PDB entry 8T5C | electron microscopy, 4.70 A resolution (low resolution: residue-level contacts below are approximate; hydrogen-bond / salt-bridge calls are withheld) | chains C and D of the 11 polymer chains in the assembly

Chain C:
Molecule: Glycoprotein G1
Source organism: Lassa virus Josiah
UniProt: P08669 (GLYC_LASSJ); numbering as in UniProt; present here: 59-206, 208-257
Chain sequence (202 residues; row label = number of the first residue in the row):
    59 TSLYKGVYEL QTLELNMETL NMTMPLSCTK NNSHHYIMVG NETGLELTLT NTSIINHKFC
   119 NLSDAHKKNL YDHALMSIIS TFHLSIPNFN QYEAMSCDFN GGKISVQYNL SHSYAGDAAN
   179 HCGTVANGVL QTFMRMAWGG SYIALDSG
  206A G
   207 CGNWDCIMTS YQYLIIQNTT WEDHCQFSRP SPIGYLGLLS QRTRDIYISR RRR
Construct notes: conflict Gly206A (Arg207 in P08669); insertion (207); expression tag (258-259)
Swiss-Prot annotation at these positions:
  - glycosylation (N-linked (GlcNAc...) asparagine): Asn79, Asn89, Asn99, Asn109, Asn119, Asn167, Asn224
Disulfide bonds: Cys86-Cys231, Cys118-Cys155, Cys180-Cys212
Covalently attached groups: N-acetylglucosamine (NAG) linked to Asn79, Asn90, Asn99, Asn109, Asn119, Asn167, Asn224

Chain D:
Molecule: D5 nanobody
Source organism: Camelus bactrianus
Notes: antibody fragment or engineered binder
Chain sequence (120 residues; numbered 1 to 120; the number before each row is that of its first residue):
     1 AWQLVESGGG SVQPGGSLTL TCQASKSTFS TSGMRWERQA QGKGVEFVAD ISSDSTRKWY
    61 SDSVKGRFTI SRSNWWRTVT LQMNDLKPED TARYYCKDLE SHHLRGQGTQ VTVSSSGQAG
Unresolved in the structure: 117-120
Disulfide bonds: Cys22-Cys96

Interface between chain C and chain D:
Contacting residue pairs (15):
  Leu120(C) - Trp75(D)
  Ile137(C) - Trp75(D)
  His141(C) - Trp75(D)
  Leu142(C) - Asn74(D)
  Leu142(C) - Trp75(D)
  Ile144(C) - Ser27(D)
  Ile144(C) - Arg77(D)
  Phe147(C) - Ala24(D)
  Phe147(C) - Arg77(D)
  Asn148(C) - Trp2(D)
  Asn148(C) - Gln23(D)
  Tyr150(C) - Trp76(D)
  Met153(C) - Trp75(D)
  Gly181(C) - Trp2(D)
  Arg248(C) - Ser30(D)
Also at the interface, not in a pair above, chain C (17 interface residues in all): Cys118, Ser138, Pro145, Asn146, Gln149, Cys155
Also at the interface, not in a pair above, chain D (12 interface residues in all): Ser25, Lys26, Ser73

In short:
The interface between chain C and chain D involves 17 residues on one side and 12 on the other.
N-acetylglucosamine is covalently linked to Asn79(C), Asn90(C), Asn99(C), Asn109(C), Asn119(C) and Asn167(C)
and 1 more.
Here chain C is Glycoprotein G1 (Lassa virus Josiah) and chain D is D5 nanobody (Camelus bactrianus). Entry
8T5C (Lassa GPC Trimer in complex with Fab 8.11G and nanobody D5) was determined by electron microscopy.
